PDB entry 7PEU | electron microscopy, 7.20 A resolution (low resolution: residue-level contacts below are approximate; hydrogen-bond / salt-bridge calls are withheld) | chains a and I of the 27 polymer chains in the assembly

[Chain a]
Molecule: Histone H3.2
From: Homo sapiens
UniProtKB: Q71DI3 (H32_HUMAN); residues 0-135 here correspond to UniProt positions 1-136 (UniProt number = residue number + 1)
Chain sequence (136 residues; numbered 0 to 135; the number before each row is that of its first residue; numbering starts at 0):
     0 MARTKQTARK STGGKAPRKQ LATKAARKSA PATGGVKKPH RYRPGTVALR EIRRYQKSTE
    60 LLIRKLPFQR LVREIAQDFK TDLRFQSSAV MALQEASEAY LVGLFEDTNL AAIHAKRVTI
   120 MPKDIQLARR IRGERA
Disordered / not traced: 0-36, 134-135
Differences from the reference sequence: engineered mutation Ala110 (Cys111 in Q71DI3)

[Chain I]
Molecule: 522-nt DNA strand
From: synthetic construct
Sequence (522 nucleotides; each row starts with the number of its first residue):
     1 ATTCCGGATC CCCTGGAGAA TCCCGGTGCC GAGGCCGCTC AATTGGTCGT AGACAGCTCT
    61 AGCACCGCTT AAACGCACGT ACGCGCTGTC CCCCGCGTTT TAACCGCCAA GGGGATTACT
   121 CCCTAGTCTC CAGGCACGTG TCACATATAT ACATCCTGTT CACGTGCCGG ACCCGAGCAT
   181 CCGGATCCCC TGGAGAATCC CGGTGCCGAG GCCGCTCAAT TGGTCGTAGA CAGCTCTAGC
   241 ACCGCTTAAA CGCACGTACG CGCTGTCCCC CGCGTTTTAA CCGCCAAGGG GATTACTCCC
   301 TAGTCTCCAG GCACGTGTCA CATATATACA TCCTGTTCCA GTGCCGGACC CGAGCATCCA
   361 CATCCCCTGG AGAATCCCGG TGCCGAGGCC GCTCAATTGG TCGTAGACAG CTCTAGCACC
   421 GCTTAAACGC ACGTACGCGC TGTCCCCCGC GTTTTAACCG CCAAGGGGAT TACTCCCTAG
   481 TCTCCAGGCA CGTGTCACAT ATATACATCC TGTTCCAGTG CC
Disordered / not traced: 1-2

[Interface between chain a and chain I]
Contacting residue pairs (21):
  Arg40(a) - DC333(I)
  Arg40(a) - DT334(I)
  Tyr41(a) - DC333(I)
  Arg42(a) - DA258(I)
  Arg42(a) - DC333(I)
  Pro43(a) - DA258(I)
  Thr45(a) - DC333(I)
  Arg63(a) - DA250(I)
  Arg72(a) - DC240(I)
  Arg83(a) - DC240(I)
  Phe84(a) - DG239(I)
  Phe84(a) - DC240(I)
  Gln85(a) - DG239(I)
  Ser86(a) - DG239(I)
  Arg116(a) - DG260(I)
  Arg116(a) - DC261(I)
  Val117(a) - DC259(I)
  Val117(a) - DG260(I)
  Thr118(a) - DC259(I)
  Thr118(a) - DG260(I)
  Met120(a) - DC261(I)
Interface residues without a listed pair, chain a (16 interface residues in all): His39
Interface residues without a listed pair, chain I (10 interface residues in all): DT257

[In short]
16 residues of chain a and 10 residues of chain I are in contact.
Here chain a is Histone H3.2 (Homo sapiens) and chain I is a 522-nt DNA strand (synthetic construct). Entry
7PEU (Trinucleosome of the 4x177 nucleosome array containing H1) was determined by electron microscopy (same
publication as 7PET, 7PEV, 7PEW, 7PEX, 7PEY, 7PEZ and 16 further entries).
